Entry 7K63 (electron microscopy, 3.03 A resolution); this record covers chains E and I of the 13 polymer chains in the assembly.

[Chain E]
Name: Histone H3.1
Organism: Homo sapiens
UniProtKB: P68431 (H31_HUMAN); residues 0-135 here correspond to UniProt positions 1-136 (UniProt number = residue number + 1)
Sequence (136 residues; each row starts with the number of its first residue; numbering starts at 0):
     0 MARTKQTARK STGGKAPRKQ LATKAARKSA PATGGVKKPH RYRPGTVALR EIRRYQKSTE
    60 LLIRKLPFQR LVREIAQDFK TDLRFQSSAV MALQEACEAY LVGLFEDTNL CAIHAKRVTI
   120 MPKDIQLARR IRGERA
Disordered / not traced: 0-36, 134-135
Swiss-Prot annotation at these positions:
  - modified residue: Arg2 (Asymmetric dimethylarginine), Thr3 (Phosphothreonine), Lys4 (Allysine), Gln5 (5-glutamyl dopamine), Thr6 (Phosphothreonine), Arg8 (Citrulline), Lys9 (N6,N6,N6-trimethyllysine), Ser10 (ADP-ribosylserine), Thr11 (Phosphothreonine), Lys14 (N6-(2-hydroxyisobutyryl)lysine), Arg17 (Asymmetric dimethylarginine), Lys18 (N6-(2-hydroxyisobutyryl)lysine), Lys23 (N6-(2-hydroxyisobutyryl)lysine), Arg26 (Citrulline), Lys27 (N6,N6,N6-trimethyllysine), Ser28 (ADP-ribosylserine), Lys36 (N6,N6,N6-trimethyllysine), Lys37 (N6-methyllysine), Tyr41 (Phosphotyrosine), Lys56 (N6,N6,N6-trimethyllysine) and 8 more in UniProt
  - lipidation: Lys18 (N6-decanoyllysine)

[Chain I]
Molecule: 197-nt DNA strand
Organism: Homo sapiens
Sequence (197 nucleotides; row label = number of the first residue in the row):
     1 GGGCTGGACC CTATACGCGG CCGCCCTGGA GAATCCCGGT GCCGAGGCCG CTCAATTGGT
    61 CGTAGACAGC TCTAGCACCG CTTAAACGCA CGTACGCGCT GTCCCCCGCG TTTTAACCGC
   121 CAAGGGGATT ACTCCCTAGT CTCCAGGCAC GTGTCAGATA TATACATCCT GTGCATGTAT
   181 TGAACAGCGA CCACCCC

[Chain E / chain I interface]
Residue-residue contacts (24; chain E residue first):
  Lys37(E) - DG171(I)  salt bridge to the phosphate
  His39(E) - DC169(I)  sugar contact
  Arg40(E) - DC169(I)  sugar contact
  Tyr41(E) - DC168(I)  phosphate contact
  Tyr41(E) - DC169(I)  sugar contact
  Arg42(E) - DA94(I)  salt bridge to the phosphate
  Arg42(E) - DC169(I)  salt bridge to the phosphate
  Arg42(E) - DT170(I)  phosphate contact
  Thr45(E) - DC169(I)  hydrogen bond to the phosphate
  Arg63(E) - DA85(I)  sugar contact
  Arg63(E) - DA86(I)  salt bridge to the phosphate
  Arg72(E) - DC76(I)  salt bridge to the phosphate
  Arg83(E) - DG75(I)  phosphate contact
  Arg83(E) - DC76(I)  sugar contact
  Phe84(E) - DG75(I)  sugar contact
  Phe84(E) - DC76(I)  hydrogen bond to the phosphate
  Gln85(E) - DG75(I)  phosphate contact
  Ser86(E) - DG75(I)  hydrogen bond to the phosphate
  Arg116(E) - DG96(I)  phosphate contact
  Arg116(E) - DC97(I)  phosphate contact
  Val117(E) - DG96(I)  hydrogen bond to the phosphate
  Thr118(E) - DG96(I)  hydrogen bond to the phosphate
  Met120(E) - DG96(I)  phosphate contact
  Met120(E) - DC97(I)  phosphate contact
Other interface residues (no listed pair), chain E (19 interface residues in all): Pro43, Leu82, Lys115
Other interface residues (no listed pair), chain I (13 interface residues in all): DT93, DC95

[In short]
The interface between chain E and chain I involves 19 residues on one side and 13 on the other; the contacts
include 5 hydrogen bonds and 5 salt bridges. Polar contacts include Thr45(E)-DC169(I), Phe84(E)-DC76(I) and
Ser86(E)-DG75(I).
Here chain E is Histone H3.1 and chain I is a 197-nt DNA strand, both from Homo sapiens. Entry 7K63 (Cryo-EM
structure of a chromatosome containing chimeric linker histone gH1.10-ncH1.4) was determined by electron
microscopy, deposited together with 7K5X, 7K5Y, 7K60 and 7K61.
